PDB entry 5WRR | X-ray diffraction, 2.51 A resolution | chains A and B

# Chain A (and B)
Name: Pseudokinase FAM20A
Organism: Homo sapiens
Notes: chain B of this document is another copy of the same molecule, construct and numbering; everything in this record applies to it too
Reference sequence: Q96MK3 (FA20A_HUMAN); numbering as in UniProt (aligned over 89-526)
Amino-acid sequence (438 residues; numbered 89 to 526; the number before each row is that of its first residue):
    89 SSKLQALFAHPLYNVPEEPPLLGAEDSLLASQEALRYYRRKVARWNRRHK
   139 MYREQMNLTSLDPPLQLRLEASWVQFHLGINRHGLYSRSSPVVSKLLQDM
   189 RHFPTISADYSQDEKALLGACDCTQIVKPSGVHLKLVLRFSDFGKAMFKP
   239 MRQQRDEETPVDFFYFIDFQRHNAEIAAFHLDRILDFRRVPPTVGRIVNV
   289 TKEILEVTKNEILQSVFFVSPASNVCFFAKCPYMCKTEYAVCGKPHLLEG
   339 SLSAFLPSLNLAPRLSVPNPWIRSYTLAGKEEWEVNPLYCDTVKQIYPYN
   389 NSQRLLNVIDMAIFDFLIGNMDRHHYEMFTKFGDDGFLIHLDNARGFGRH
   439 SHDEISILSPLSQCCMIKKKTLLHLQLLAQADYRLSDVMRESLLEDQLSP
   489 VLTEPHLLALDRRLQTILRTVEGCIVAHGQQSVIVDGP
Not modelled in the structure: 145-149, 217, 526 (chain B: fully traced)
Differences from the reference sequence: engineered mutation Lys332 (Asn in Q96MK3)
Disulfides: Cys209-Cys319, Cys211-Cys323, Cys314-Cys330, Cys378-Cys452, Cys453-Cys512
Glycans and other covalent adducts: N-acetylglucosamine (NAG) linked to Asn287, Asn388
Curated features (UniProtKB/Swiss-Prot):
  - glycosylation (N-linked (GlcNAc...) asparagine): Asn145, Asn287, Asn388
  - natural variant: Leu173 (L173R: In AI1G), Asp197 to Ile214 (sequence variant, change not given here; In AI1G), Gly331 (G331D: In AI1G), Lys332 (N332K: this construct carries the variant), Asp403 (D403N: In AI1G)
  - mutagenesis: Gln258 (Q258E: Able to hydrolyze ATP and display some protein kinase activity)
What the authors report for this chain:
  - mutagenesis - C209A/C211A: decreased expression
  - mutagenesis - C209A/C211A: decreased signaling
  - self-association interface (contacts with another copy of this molecule): Val249, Phe251, Phe254
  - mutagenesis - V249A/F251A/F254A: decreased binding to Fam20A
  - mutagenesis - V249A/F251A/F254A: decreased binding to Fam20C
  - mutagenesis - V249A/F251A/F254A: unchanged expression
  - mutagenesis - V249A/F251A/F254A: abolished catalytic activity

# Interface between chain A and chain B
Residue-residue contacts (65; chain A residue first):
  Asp201(A) with Gln213(B)
  Ala204(A) with Ala204(B), hydrophobic
  Cys209(A) with Leu347(B)
  Asp210(A) with Leu347(B)
  Cys211(A) with Arg352(B); Ser354(B)
  Thr212(A) with Ser354(B); Glu415(B), hydrogen bond
  Gln213(A) with Asp201(B)
  Val215(A) with Ser354(B); His413(B), hydrogen bond (backbone-side chain)
  Val249(A) with Ser354(B); Pro356(B)
  Phe251(A) with Pro356(B); Pro358(B), hydrophobic; Tyr377(B); Val381(B), hydrophobic
  Tyr253(A) with Thr380(B); Ile384(B), hydrophobic
  Phe254(A) with Asn357(B); Pro358(B); Tyr363(B)
  Met322(A) with Leu353(B)
  Cys323(A) with Leu353(B)
  Arg352(A) with Cys211(B)
  Leu353(A) with Met322(B); Cys323(B)
  Ser354(A) with Cys211(B), hydrogen bond (side chain-backbone); Thr212(B), hydrogen bond (side chain-backbone); Val215(B); Val249(B)
  Val355(A) with Val249(B), hydrophobic
  Pro356(A) with Val249(B); Phe251(B)
  Asn357(A) with Phe254(B)
  Pro358(A) with Phe251(B), hydrophobic; Phe254(B)
  Ile360(A) with Arg361(B), hydrogen bond (backbone-side chain)
  Arg361(A) with Ile360(B), hydrogen bond (side chain-backbone); Arg361(B); Met409(B), hydrogen bond (side chain-backbone)
  Ser362(A) with Ser362(B); Met409(B)
  Tyr363(A) with Phe254(B); Met409(B), hydrophobic; Arg437(B); Glu442(B)
  Thr364(A) with His440(B); Glu442(B), hydrogen bond (backbone-side chain); Ile443(B)
  Tyr377(A) with Phe251(B)
  Thr380(A) with Tyr253(B)
  Val381(A) with Phe251(B), hydrophobic
  Ile384(A) with Tyr253(B), hydrophobic
  Met409(A) with Arg361(B), hydrogen bond (backbone-side chain); Ser362(B); Tyr363(B), hydrophobic
  His413(A) with Val215(B), hydrogen bond (side chain-backbone); Pro217(B)
  Glu415(A) with Thr212(B), hydrogen bond
  Arg437(A) with Tyr363(B)
  His440(A) with Thr364(B), hydrogen bond (side chain-backbone)
  Glu442(A) with Tyr363(B); Thr364(B), hydrogen bond (side chain-backbone)
  Ile443(A) with Thr364(B)
Also at the interface, not in a pair above, chain A (45 interface residues in all): Lys324, Leu347, Glu370, Glu372, Tyr385, Tyr387, Asp441, Ser444
Also at the interface, not in a pair above, chain B (46 interface residues in all): Cys209, Asp210, Lys216, Pro248, Lys324, Val355, Glu370, Tyr387, Asp441, Ser444

# Overview
The interface between chain A and chain B involves 45 residues on one side and 46 on the other, with 13
hydrogen bonds. Polar contacts include Thr212(A)-Glu415(B), Val215(A)-His413(B) and Ser354(A)-Cys211(B).
N-acetylglucosamine is covalently linked to Asn287(A) and Asn388(A). From the paper: C209A/C211A of chain A
reduce expression; a self-association interface involving Val249(A), Phe251(A) and Phe254(A).
Chain A and chain B are both Pseudokinase FAM20A (Homo sapiens); the structure, Crystal structure of Fam20A,
was determined by X-ray diffraction, deposited together with 5WRS.
